4QE9 - chain A; structure by X-ray diffraction, 2.15 A resolution.

Chain A:
Name: Calcium-gated potassium channel MthK
Organism: Methanothermobacter thermautotrophicus
UniProtKB: O27564 (MTHK_METTH); residue numbers follow UniProt; this construct covers 18-100
Sequence (83 residues; numbered 18 to 100; the number before each row is that of its first residue):
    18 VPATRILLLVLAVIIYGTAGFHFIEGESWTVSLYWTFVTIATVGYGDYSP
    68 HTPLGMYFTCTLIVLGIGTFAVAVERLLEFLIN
Construct notes: engineered mutation His68 (Ser in O27564), Cys77 (Val in O27564)
Curated features (UniProtKB/Swiss-Prot):
  - motif: Thr59 to Asp64 (Selectivity filter)
Bound ions: K+ site 1: Thr59, Val60; K+ site 2 near Thr59 (its only coordinating residue here); K+ site 3: Val60, Gly61; K+ site 4: Gly61, Tyr62

Summary:
The K+ site 1 is built by Thr59 and Val60. Val60 and Gly61 form the K+ site 3.
Chain A is Calcium-gated potassium channel MthK (Methanothermobacter thermautotrophicus); the structure, Open
MthK pore structure soaked in 10 mM Ba2+/100 mM K+, was determined by X-ray diffraction, deposited together
with 4QE7.
